PDB entry 5OW9 | X-ray diffraction, 2.40 A resolution | chains A and B

[Chain A]
Molecule: Vitamin D3 receptor A
Organism: Danio rerio
UniProt: Q9PTN2 (VDRA_DANRE); numbering as in UniProt (aligned over 156-453)
Amino-acid sequence (302 residues; row label = number of the first residue in the row):
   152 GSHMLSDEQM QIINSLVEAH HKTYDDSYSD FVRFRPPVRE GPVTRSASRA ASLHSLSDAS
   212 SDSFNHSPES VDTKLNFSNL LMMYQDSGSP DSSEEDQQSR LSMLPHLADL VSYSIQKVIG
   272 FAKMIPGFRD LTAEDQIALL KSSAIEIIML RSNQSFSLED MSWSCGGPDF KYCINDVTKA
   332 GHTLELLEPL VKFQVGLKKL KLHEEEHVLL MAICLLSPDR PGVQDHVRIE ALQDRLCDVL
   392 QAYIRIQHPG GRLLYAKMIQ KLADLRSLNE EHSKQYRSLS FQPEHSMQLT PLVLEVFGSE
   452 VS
Unresolved in the structure: 152-153, 191-250, 453
Sequence notes: expression tag (152-155)
Swiss-Prot annotation at these positions:
  - region: K274 to K292 (Interaction with coactivator LXXLL motif)
  - motif: P442 to S450 (9aaTAD)
  - binding site (calcitriol): Y175, S265, R302, S306, H333, H423
Residues lining bound ligands: AYT ((1S,3Z)-3-[(2E)-2-[(1S,3AS,7AS)-7A-methyl-1-[(2S)-6-methyl-2-oxidanyl-heptan-2-yl]-2,3,3A,5,6,7-hexahydro-1H-inden-4-ylidene]ethylidene]-4-methylidene-cyclohexan-1-ol): Y175, Y179, F182, L255, L258, A259, L261, V262, S265, I296, I299, M300, R302, S303, S306, W314, C316, Y323, V328, H333, L337, L341, H423, Y427, L430, L440

[Chain B]
Molecule: Nuclear receptor coactivator 1
Notes: EC 2.3.1.48
UniProt: Q15788 (NCOA1_HUMAN); residues 686-700 here = UniProt positions 686-700
Amino-acid sequence (15 residues; numbered 686 to 700; the number before each row is that of its first residue):
   686 RHKILHRLLQ EGSPS
Unresolved in the structure: 696-700
Swiss-Prot annotation at these positions:
  - motif: L690 to L694 (LXXLL motif 4)
  - modified residue: S698 (Phosphoserine)
  - mutagenesis: L693 to L694 (Slightly affects interactions with steroid receptors. Abolishes interactions with steroid receptors; when associated with A-636; A-637; A-752 and A-753)

[Chain A / chain B interface]
Pairs across the interface (20):
  I270(A) - L690(B)  hydrophobic
  I270(A) - L693(B)  hydrophobic
  I270(A) - L694(B)  hydrophobic
  K274(A) - L693(B)  hydrogen bond (side chain-backbone)
  K274(A) - L694(B)
  R280(A) - L694(B)  hydrogen bond (side chain-backbone)
  Q287(A) - L694(B)
  I288(A) - H687(B)
  I288(A) - H691(B)
  I288(A) - L694(B)  hydrophobic
  L291(A) - L694(B)  hydrophobic
  K292(A) - H687(B)
  P442(A) - I689(B)
  L443(A) - I689(B)  hydrophobic
  E446(A) - H687(B)
  E446(A) - K688(B)  hydrogen bond (side chain-backbone)
  E446(A) - I689(B)  hydrogen bond (side chain-backbone)
  E446(A) - L690(B)  hydrogen bond (side chain-backbone)
  V447(A) - L690(B)  hydrophobic
  E451(A) - H687(B)
Also at the interface, not in a pair above, chain A (17 interface residues in all): Q267, F279, A284, E285, V452
Also at the interface, not in a pair above, chain B (9 interface residues in all): R686, Q695

[In short]
17 residues of chain A and 9 residues of chain B are in contact; the contacts include 5 hydrogen bonds. Among
the polar pairs are K274(A)-L693(B), R280(A)-L694(B) and E446(A)-K688(B). Chain A binds compound AYT.
Here chain A is Vitamin D3 receptor A (Danio rerio) and chain B is Nuclear receptor coactivator 1. Entry 5OW9
(Vitamin D receptor complex) was determined by X-ray diffraction together with 5OW7 and 5OWD from the same
study.
